7FP7 - chains A and B; structure by X-ray diffraction, 1.47 A resolution.

Chain A:
Molecule: Pre-mRNA-splicing factor 8
From: Saccharomyces cerevisiae S288C
UniProtKB: P33334 (PRP8_YEAST); residue numbers follow UniProt; this construct covers 1836-2090
Chain sequence (258 residues; row label = number of the first residue in the row):
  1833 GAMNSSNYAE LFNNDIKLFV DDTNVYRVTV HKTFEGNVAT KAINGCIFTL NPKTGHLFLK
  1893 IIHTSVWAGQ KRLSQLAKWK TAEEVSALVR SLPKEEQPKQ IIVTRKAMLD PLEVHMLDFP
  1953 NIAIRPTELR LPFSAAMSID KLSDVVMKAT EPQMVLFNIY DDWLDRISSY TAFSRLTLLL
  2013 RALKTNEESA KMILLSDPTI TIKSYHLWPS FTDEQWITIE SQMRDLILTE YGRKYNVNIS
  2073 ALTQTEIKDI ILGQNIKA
Not modelled in the structure: 2070-2090
Construct notes: expression tag (1833-1835)
Curated features (UniProtKB/Swiss-Prot):
  - mutagenesis: Asp1853 (D1853A: Alters protein folding. Severely impaired growth. Strongly reduced growth at 35 degrees Celsius; when associated with A-1854; D1853N: Reduced growth at 30 degrees Celsius ...), Asp1854 (D1854A: Reduced growth at 30 degrees Celsius. Strongly reduced growth at 16 degrees Celsius. Strongly reduced growth at 35 degrees Celsius; when associated with A-1853 ...), Thr1855 (T1855A: Reduced growth at 30 degrees Celsius. Strongly reduced growth at 16 degrees Celsius), Thr1936 (T1936A: Reduced growth at 30 degrees Celsius. Strongly reduced growth at 16 degrees Celsius), Arg1937 (R1937K: Severely impaired growth. Reduced growth at 30 degrees Celsius. Strongly reduced growth at 16 degrees Celsius)

Chain B:
Molecule: A1 cistron-splicing factor AAR2
From: Saccharomyces cerevisiae S288C
UniProtKB: P32357 (AAR2_YEAST); aligned to UniProt positions 1-317 over residues 1-317
Chain sequence (308 residues; each row starts with the number of its first residue; note: 13 numbers in that range are skipped by the numbering (no residue carries them; nothing is unmodelled there); numbers below 1 keep their minus sign (Gly-3 is residue -3)):
    -3 GAMAMNTVPF TSAPIEVTIG IDQYSFNVKE NQPFHGIKDI PIGHVHVIHF QHADNSSMRY
    57 GYWFDCRMGN FYIQYDPKDG LYKMMEERDG AKFENIVHNF KERQMMVSYP KIDEDDTWYN
   117 LTEFVQMDKI RKIVRKDENQ FSYVDSSMTT VQENEL
   166 SSSSSDPAHS LNYTVINFKS REAIRPGHEM EDFLDKSYYL NTVMLQGIFK NSSNYFGELQ
   226 FAFLNAMFFG NYGSSLQWHA MIELICSSAT VPKHMLDKLD EILYYQIKTL PEQYSDILLN
   286 ERVWNICLYS SFQKNSLHNT EKIMENKYPE LL
Not modelled in the structure: -3 to 0, 166-169
Construct notes: expression tag (-3 to 0); conflict Ser166 (Leu153 in P32357), Ser167 (Lys154 in P32357), Ser170 (Asp in P32357)
Curated features (UniProtKB/Swiss-Prot):
  - region: Leu261 to Ile282 (Leucine-zipper)
  - modified residue: Ser253 (Phosphoserine), Thr274 (Phosphothreonine)
Residues lining bound ligands: WDZ (methyl (5-cyclopentyl-1H-tetrazol-1-yl)acetate): Pro5, Thr7, Tyr68, Gln70, Glu83, Lys88, Phe89, Ile92, Phe96

How chain A and chain B interact:
Pairs across the interface - 17 pairs, chain A then chain B:
  Gln1907(A) - Met195(B)
  Gln1907(A) - Leu199(B)
  Leu1908(A) - Met195(B)  hydrophobic
  Trp1911(A) - Glu194(B)
  Trp1911(A) - Met195(B)  hydrophobic
  Trp1911(A) - Phe198(B)  hydrophobic
  Asp1942(A) - Lys184(B)  salt bridge
  Asp1942(A) - Phe198(B)
  Glu1945(A) - Lys184(B)  salt bridge
  Val1946(A) - Ile189(B)  hydrophobic
  Val1946(A) - Glu194(B)
  Val1946(A) - Phe198(B)  hydrophobic
  His1947(A) - Glu194(B)  salt bridge
  Leu1949(A) - Lys184(B)
  Leu1949(A) - Ser185(B)
  Leu1949(A) - Arg186(B)
  Asp1950(A) - Arg186(B)  salt bridge

In short:
Chain A and chain B form an interface of 9 and 8 residues respectively, with 4 salt bridges. Polar contacts
include Asp1942(A)-Lys184(B), Glu1945(A)-Lys184(B) and His1947(A)-Glu194(B). Chain B binds compound WDZ. From
UniProt: 5 mutagenesis sites on chain A.
Here chain A is Pre-mRNA-splicing factor 8 and chain B is A1 cistron-splicing factor AAR2, both from
Saccharomyces cerevisiae S288C. Entry 7FP7 (PanDDA analysis group deposition -- Aar2/RNaseH in complex with
fragment P08G09 from the F2X-Universal Library) was determined by X-ray diffraction (same publication as 5ST0,
5ST1, 5ST2, 5ST3, 5ST4, 5ST5 and 248 further entries).
